Entry 5L62 (X-ray diffraction, 2.80 A resolution); this record covers chains I and Y of the 28 polymer chains in the assembly.

Chain I:
Name: Proteasome subunit beta type-3
Organism: Saccharomyces cerevisiae (strain ATCC 204508 / S288c)
Notes: EC 3.4.25.1
Reference sequence: P25451 (PSB3_YEAST); residues 0-204 here correspond to UniProt positions 1-205 (UniProt number = residue number + 1)
Sequence (205 residues; numbered 0 to 204; the number before each row is that of its first residue; numbering starts at 0):
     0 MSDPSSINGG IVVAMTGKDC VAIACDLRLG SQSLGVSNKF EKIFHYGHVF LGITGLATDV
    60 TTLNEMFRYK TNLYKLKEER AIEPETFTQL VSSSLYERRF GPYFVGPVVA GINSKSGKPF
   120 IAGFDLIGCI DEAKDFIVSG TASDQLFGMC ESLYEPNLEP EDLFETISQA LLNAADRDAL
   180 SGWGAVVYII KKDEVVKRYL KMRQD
Disordered / not traced: 0
Metal / ion sites: Mg2+ site 1: Asp-177, Ser-180; Mg2+ site 2: Asp-204 (shared with Ala-164(Y), Asp-167(Y), Ser-170(Y) of chain Y)
UniProt features mapped onto this chain:
  - modified residue: Ser-30 (Phosphoserine)
  - cross-link: Lys-69 (Glycyl lysine isopeptide (Lys-Gly) (interchain with G-Cter in ubiquitin))

Chain Y:
Name: Proteasome subunit beta type-5
Organism: Homo sapiens
Notes: EC 3.4.25.1
Reference sequence: chimeric construct of P28074, P30656: residues 1-138 from P28074 (PSB5_HUMAN) positions 60-197 (UniProt number = residue number + 59); residues 139-211 from P30656 positions 215-287 (UniProt number = residue number + 76)
Sequence (211 residues; numbered 1 to 211; the number before each row is that of its first residue):
     1 TTTLAFKFRH GVIVAADSRA TAGAYIASQT VKKVIEINPY LLGTMAGGAA DCSFWERLLA
    61 RQCRIYELRN KERISVAAAS KLLANMVYQY KGMGLSMGTM ICGWDKRGPG LYYVDSEGNR
   121 ISGATFSVGS GSVYAYGVLD SNYKWDLSVE DALYLGKRSI LAAAHRDAYS GGSVNLYHVT
   181 EDGWIYHGNH DVGELFWKVK EEEGSFNNVI G
Glycans and other covalent adducts: compound 79P linked to Thr-1
Metal / ion sites: Mg2+: Ala-164, Asp-167, Ser-170 (shared with Asp-204(I) of chain I)
Ligand contacts: 79P ((2S)-3-(1H-indol-3-yl)-N-[(2S,3S,4R)-4-methyl-3,5-bis(oxidanyl)-1-phenyl-pentan-2-yl]-2-[[(2R)-2-(2-morpholin-4-ylethanoylamino)propanoyl]amino]propanamide): Arg-19, Ala-20, Thr-21, Ala-27, Val-31, Lys-32, Lys-33, Met-45, Ala-46, Gly-47, Gly-48, Ala-49, Ser-96, Ser-130, Tyr-169
UniProt features mapped onto this chain:
  - active site: Thr-1 (Nucleophile)
  - binding site (bortezomib): Ala-49
Reported in the primary citation:
  - binding site for 79P: Thr-1
  - catalytic residues: Thr-1 (citing earlier work)

How chain I and chain Y interact:
Contacting residue pairs (38; chain I residue first):
  Arg-27(I) / Ala-168(Y)
  Ser-32(I) / Arg-166(Y)
  Ser-32(I) / Asp-167(Y)
  Ser-32(I) / Ala-168(Y)  hydrogen bond (backbone-backbone)
  Ser-32(I) / Tyr-169(Y)
  Leu-33(I) / Tyr-134(Y)
  Gly-34(I) / Arg-166(Y)  hydrogen bond (backbone-side chain)
  Asn-37(I) / Asn-208(Y)
  Asn-37(I) / Val-209(Y)
  Lys-38(I) / Asn-208(Y)  hydrogen bond (side chain-backbone)
  Gln-144(I) / Tyr-25(Y)
  Asp-175(I) / Ile-26(Y)
  Asp-175(I) / Gln-29(Y)
  Arg-176(I) / Tyr-25(Y)
  Arg-176(I) / Ile-26(Y)  hydrogen bond (side chain-backbone)
  Arg-176(I) / Ala-27(Y)  hydrogen bond (side chain-backbone)
  Asp-177(I) / Ala-24(Y)
  Asp-177(I) / Ile-26(Y)
  Ala-178(I) / Ala-24(Y)  hydrogen bond (backbone-backbone)
  Ala-178(I) / Ile-26(Y)
  Ala-178(I) / Ala-168(Y)
  Trp-182(I) / His-165(Y)  hydrogen bond (side chain-backbone)
  Lys-200(I) / Trp-197(Y)
  Lys-200(I) / Gly-211(Y)
  Met-201(I) / Trp-197(Y)
  Arg-202(I) / Gly-172(Y)  hydrogen bond (side chain-backbone)
  Arg-202(I) / Asp-191(Y)  salt bridge
  Arg-202(I) / Gly-193(Y)
  Gln-203(I) / His-165(Y)  hydrogen bond (backbone-side chain)
  Gln-203(I) / Phe-196(Y)
  Gln-203(I) / Trp-197(Y)
  Gln-203(I) / Val-209(Y)
  Asp-204(I) / Arg-19(Y)  salt bridge
  Asp-204(I) / Ala-164(Y)
  Asp-204(I) / Ser-170(Y)
  Asp-204(I) / Gly-171(Y)
  Asp-204(I) / Gly-172(Y)  hydrogen bond (side chain-backbone)
  Asp-204(I) / Val-192(Y)
Also at the interface, not in a pair above, chain I (20 interface residues in all): Gln-31, Val-35, Leu-179
Also at the interface, not in a pair above, chain Y (26 interface residues in all): Ser-28, Ile-210

Summary:
20 residues of chain I face 26 of chain Y across their interface; the contacts include 10 hydrogen bonds and 2
salt bridges. Polar pairs include Arg-202(I)/Asp-191(Y), Asp-204(I)/Arg-19(Y) and Gly-34(I)/Arg-166(Y).
Compound 79P is covalently linked to Thr-1(Y). The paper reports the catalytic residue Thr-1(Y); a binding
site for 79P at Thr-1(Y).
Here chain I is Proteasome subunit beta type-3 (Saccharomyces cerevisiae (strain ATCC 204508 / S288c)) and
chain Y is Proteasome subunit beta type-5 (Homo sapiens). Entry 5L62 (Yeast 20S proteasome with human beta5c
(1-138) and human beta6 (97-111; 118-133) in complex with epoxyketone ...) was determined by X-ray diffraction
together with 5L52, 5L54, 5L55, 5L5A, 5L5B, 5L5D and 30 further entries from the same study.
